Entry 1WWB (X-ray diffraction, 2.10 A resolution); this record covers chain X.

Chain X:
Molecule: PROTEIN (Brain Derived Neurotrophic Factor Receptor TrkB)
Organism: Homo sapiens
Notes: fragment: ligand binding domain
Reference sequence: Q16620 (NTRK2_HUMAN); residues 283-385 here = UniProt positions 283-385
Sequence (103 residues; each row starts with the number of its first residue):
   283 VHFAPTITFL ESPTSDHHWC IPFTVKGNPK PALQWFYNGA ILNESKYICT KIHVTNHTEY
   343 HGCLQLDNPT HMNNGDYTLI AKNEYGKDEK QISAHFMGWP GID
Cystine bridges: C302-C345
Swiss-Prot annotation at these positions:
  - glycosylation (N-linked (GlcNAc...) asparagine): N325, N338

Summary:
Chain X is PROTEIN (Brain Derived Neurotrophic Factor Receptor TrkB) (Homo sapiens); the structure, Ligand
binding domain of human trkb receptor, was determined by X-ray diffraction, deposited together with 1WWA and
1WWC.
